1Z7M - chains B and H of the 8 polymer chains in the assembly; structure by X-ray diffraction, 2.90 A resolution.

== Chain B ==
Name: ATP phosphoribosyltransferase regulatory subunit
Source organism: Lactococcus lactis
Reference sequence: Q02147 (HISZ_LACLA); residues 1-328 here = UniProt positions 1-328
Amino-acid sequence (344 residues; numbered -15 to 328; the number before each row is that of its first residue; numbers below 1 keep their minus sign (Met-15 is residue -15)):
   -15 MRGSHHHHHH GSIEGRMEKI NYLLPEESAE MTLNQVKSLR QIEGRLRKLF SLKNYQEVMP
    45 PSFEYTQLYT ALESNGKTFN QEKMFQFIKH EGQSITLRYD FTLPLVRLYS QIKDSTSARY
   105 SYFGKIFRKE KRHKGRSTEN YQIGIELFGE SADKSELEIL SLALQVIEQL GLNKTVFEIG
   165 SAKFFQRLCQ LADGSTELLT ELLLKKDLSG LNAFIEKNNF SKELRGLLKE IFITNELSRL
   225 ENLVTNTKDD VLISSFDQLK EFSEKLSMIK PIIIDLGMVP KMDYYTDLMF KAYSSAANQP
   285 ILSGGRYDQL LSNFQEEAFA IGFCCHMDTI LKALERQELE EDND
Not modelled in the structure: -15 to 5, 324-328
Differences from the reference sequence: cloning artifact (-15 to -12, -5 to 0); expression tag (-11 to -6)

== Chain H ==
Name: ATP phosphoribosyltransferase
Source organism: Lactococcus lactis
Notes: EC 2.4.2.17
Reference sequence: Q02129 (HIS1_LACLA); numbering as in UniProt (aligned over 1-208)
Amino-acid sequence (208 residues; row label = number of the first residue in the row):
     1 MIKIAITKGR IQKQVTKLLE NADYDVEPIL NLGRELQIKT KDDLQIIFGK PNDVITFLEH
    61 GIVDIGFVGK DTLDENDFDD YYELLYLKIG QCIFALASYP DFSNKNFQRH KRIASKYPRV
   121 TKKYFAQKQE DIEIIKLEGS VELGPVVGLA DAIVDIVETG NTLSANGLEV IEKISDISTR
   181 MIVNKSSFKF KKDKIIEMVE RLEDAQTN
Not modelled in the structure: 32-37, 206-208

== Chain B / chain H interface ==
Pairs across the interface (16; chain B residue first):
  Tyr6(B) - Gln129(H)
  Tyr6(B) - Asp131(H)
  Leu7(B) - Ala126(H)  hydrophobic
  Leu7(B) - Glu130(H)
  Leu7(B) - Asp131(H)
  Leu8(B) - Asp131(H)
  Glu10(B) - Lys122(H)
  Glu14(B) - His110(H)  salt bridge
  Glu14(B) - Asp131(H)
  Thr16(B) - Arg109(H)
  His117(B) - Pro118(H)
  His117(B) - Ile134(H)
  His117(B) - Ile135(H)
  His117(B) - Lys136(H)  hydrogen bond (backbone-backbone)
  Gly119(B) - Glu133(H)
  Gly119(B) - Ile135(H)
Interface residues without a listed pair, chain B (9 interface residues in all): Lys118

== Overview ==
9 residues of chain B and 12 residues of chain H are in contact; the contacts include 1 hydrogen bond and 1
salt bridge. Polar contacts include Glu14(B)-His110(H) and His117(B)-Lys136(H).
Chain B is ATP phosphoribosyltransferase regulatory subunit and chain H is ATP phosphoribosyltransferase, both
from Lactococcus lactis; the structure, ATP Phosphoribosyl transferase (HisZG ATP-PRTase) from Lactococcus
lactis, was determined by X-ray diffraction together with 1Z7N from the same study.
